Entry 6Z8K (electron microscopy, 3.02 A resolution); this record covers chains P and A of the 6 polymer chains in the assembly.

Chain P:
Molecule: La Crosse virus 3' vRNA (1-16)
Sequence (16 nucleotides; row label = number of the first residue in the row):
     1 UUGGUAGUAC ACUACU
Disordered / not traced: 1-6

Chain A:
Name: RNA-directed RNA polymerase L
Source organism: La Crosse orthobunyavirus
Notes: EC 2.7.7.48, 3.1.-.-
Reference sequence: A5HC98 (L_BUNLC); numbering as in UniProt (aligned over 1-2263)
Amino-acid sequence (2285 residues; row label = number of the first residue in the row; numbers below 1 keep their minus sign (Met-21 is residue -21)):
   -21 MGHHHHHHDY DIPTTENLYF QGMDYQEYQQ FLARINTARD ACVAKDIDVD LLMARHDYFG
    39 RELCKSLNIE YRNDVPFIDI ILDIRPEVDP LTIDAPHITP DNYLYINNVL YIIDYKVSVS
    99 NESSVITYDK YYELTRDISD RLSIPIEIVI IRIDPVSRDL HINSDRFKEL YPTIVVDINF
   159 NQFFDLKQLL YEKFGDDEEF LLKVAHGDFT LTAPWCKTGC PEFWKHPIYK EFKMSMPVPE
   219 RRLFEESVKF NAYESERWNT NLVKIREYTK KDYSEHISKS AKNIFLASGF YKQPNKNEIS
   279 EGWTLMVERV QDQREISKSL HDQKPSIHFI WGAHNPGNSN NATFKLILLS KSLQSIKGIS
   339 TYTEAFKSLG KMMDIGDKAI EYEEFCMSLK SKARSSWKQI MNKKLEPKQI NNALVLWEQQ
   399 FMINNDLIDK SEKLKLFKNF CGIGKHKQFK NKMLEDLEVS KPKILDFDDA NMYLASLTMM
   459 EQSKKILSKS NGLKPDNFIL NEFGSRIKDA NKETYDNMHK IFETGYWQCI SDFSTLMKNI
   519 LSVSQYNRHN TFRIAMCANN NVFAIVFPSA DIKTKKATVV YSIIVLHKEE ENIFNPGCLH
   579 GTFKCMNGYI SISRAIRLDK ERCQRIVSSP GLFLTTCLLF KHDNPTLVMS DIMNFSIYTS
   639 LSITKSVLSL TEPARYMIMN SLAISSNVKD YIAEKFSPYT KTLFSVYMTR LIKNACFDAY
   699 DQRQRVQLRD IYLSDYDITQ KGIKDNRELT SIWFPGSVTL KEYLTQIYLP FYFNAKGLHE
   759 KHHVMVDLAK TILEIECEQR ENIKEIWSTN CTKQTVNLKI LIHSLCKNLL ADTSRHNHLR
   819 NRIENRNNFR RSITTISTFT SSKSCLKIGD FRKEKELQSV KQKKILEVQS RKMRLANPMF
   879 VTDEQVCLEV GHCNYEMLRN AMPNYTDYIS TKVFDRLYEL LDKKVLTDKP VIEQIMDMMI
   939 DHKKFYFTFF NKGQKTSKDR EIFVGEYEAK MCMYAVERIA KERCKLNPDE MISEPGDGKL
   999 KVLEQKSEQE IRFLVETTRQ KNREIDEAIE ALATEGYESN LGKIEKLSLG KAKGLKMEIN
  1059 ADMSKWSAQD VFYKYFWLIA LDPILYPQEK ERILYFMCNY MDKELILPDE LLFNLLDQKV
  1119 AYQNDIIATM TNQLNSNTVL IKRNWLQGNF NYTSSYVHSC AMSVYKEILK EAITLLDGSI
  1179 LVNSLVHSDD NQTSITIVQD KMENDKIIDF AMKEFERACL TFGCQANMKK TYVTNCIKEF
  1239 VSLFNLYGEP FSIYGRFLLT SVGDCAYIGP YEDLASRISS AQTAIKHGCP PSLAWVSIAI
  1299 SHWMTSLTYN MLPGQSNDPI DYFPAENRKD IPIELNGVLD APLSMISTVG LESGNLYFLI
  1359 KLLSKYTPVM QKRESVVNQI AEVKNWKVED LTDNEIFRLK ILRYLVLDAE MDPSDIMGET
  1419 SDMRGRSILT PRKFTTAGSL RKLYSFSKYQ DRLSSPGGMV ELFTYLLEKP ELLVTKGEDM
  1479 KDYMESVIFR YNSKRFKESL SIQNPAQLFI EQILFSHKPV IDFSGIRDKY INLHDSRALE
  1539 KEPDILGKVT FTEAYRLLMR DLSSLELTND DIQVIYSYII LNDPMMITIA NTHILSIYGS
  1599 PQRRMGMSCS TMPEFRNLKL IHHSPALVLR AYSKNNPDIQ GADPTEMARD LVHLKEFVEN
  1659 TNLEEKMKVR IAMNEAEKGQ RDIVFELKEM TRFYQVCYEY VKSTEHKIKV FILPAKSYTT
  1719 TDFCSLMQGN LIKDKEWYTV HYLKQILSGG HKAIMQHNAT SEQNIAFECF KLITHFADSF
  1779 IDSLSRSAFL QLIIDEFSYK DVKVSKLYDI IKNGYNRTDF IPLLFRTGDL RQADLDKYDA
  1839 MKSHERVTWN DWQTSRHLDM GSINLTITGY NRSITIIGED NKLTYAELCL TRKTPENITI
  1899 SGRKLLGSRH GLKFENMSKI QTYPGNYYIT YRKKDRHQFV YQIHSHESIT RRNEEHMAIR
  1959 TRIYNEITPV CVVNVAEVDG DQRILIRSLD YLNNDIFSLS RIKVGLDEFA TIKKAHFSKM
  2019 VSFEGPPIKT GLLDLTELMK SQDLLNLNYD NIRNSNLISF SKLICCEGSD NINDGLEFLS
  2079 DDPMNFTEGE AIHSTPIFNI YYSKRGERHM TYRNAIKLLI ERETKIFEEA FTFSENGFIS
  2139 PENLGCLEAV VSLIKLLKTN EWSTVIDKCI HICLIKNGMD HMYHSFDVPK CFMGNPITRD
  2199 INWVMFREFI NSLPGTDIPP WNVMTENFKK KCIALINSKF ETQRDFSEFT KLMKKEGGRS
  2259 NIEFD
Disordered / not traced: -21 to 0, 424-437, 547-554, 871-891, 1029-1038, 1531-1543, 1637-1641, 1702-1703, 1851-1860, 1920-1923, 2239-2244, 2252-2263
Differences from the reference sequence: initiating methionine (-21); expression tag (-20 to 0)
Metal / ion sites: Mg2+: Asp1188, Glu1237; Zn2+: Cys2064, Asp2178, His2182
UniProt features mapped onto this chain:
  - binding site (Mn(2+)): His34, Asp52, Asp79, Asp92, Tyr93
  - binding site (Mg(2+)): Asp1188
  - binding site (Zn(2+)): Cys2064, His2169, Asp2178, His2182
  - mutagenesis: His34 (H34A: Complete loss of nuclease activity), Asp52 (D52A: Complete loss of nuclease activity), Asp79 (D79A: Complete loss of nuclease activity), Asp92 (D92A: Complete loss of nuclease activity), Lys94 (K94A: Complete loss of nuclease activity)
Reported in the primary citation:
  - Mg2+ coordination: Asp1188, Glu1237
  - binding site for La Crosse virus 3' vRNA (1-16) (chain P): Arg958, Gln1145, Tyr1696
  - binding site for La Crosse virus 5' vRNA 1-10: Ile960, Asn1149
  - conformationally variable residues (loop rearrangement): Val1404 to Arg1424, Tyr1696, Lys1750 to Met1753, Ile1752 to Gln1761

How chain P and chain A interact:
Contacting residue pairs (34):
  G7(P) with Val1472(A), sugar contact; Lys1474(A), sugar contact; Tyr1696(A), hydrogen bond to the phosphate
  U8(P) with Thr838(A), phosphate contact
  A9(P) with Ser840(A), hydrogen bond to the phosphate; Phe1494(A), phosphate contact; Ser1497(A), hydrogen bond to the phosphate
  C10(P) with Cys1263(A), sugar contact; Ala1264(A), hydrogen bond to the sugar; Ser1497(A), hydrogen bond to the phosphate
  A11(P) with Asp1262(A), sugar contact
  C12(P) with Thr1258(A), phosphate contact
  U13(P) with Lys754(A), salt bridge to the phosphate; Lys953(A), salt bridge to the phosphate; Arg1254(A), hydrogen bond to the phosphate; Phe1255(A), sugar contact; Thr1258(A), phosphate contact
  A14(P) with Tyr750(A), hydrogen bond to the phosphate; Val1239(A), sugar contact; Ser1240(A), sugar contact; Arg1254(A), salt bridge to the phosphate
  C15(P) with His1185(A), hydrogen bond to the sugar; Ser1186(A), hydrogen bond to the sugar; Asp1187(A), phosphate contact; Val1239(A), sugar contact; Ser1240(A), phosphate contact
  U16(P) with Lys950(A), base contact; Arg958(A), base contact; Trp1064(A), phosphate contact; Gln1145(A), sugar contact; Gly1146(A), hydrogen bond to the base; Asn1149(A), hydrogen bond to the sugar; Ser1186(A), sugar contact; Asp1187(A), phosphate contact
Also at the interface, not in a pair above, chain A (31 interface residues in all): Ile960, Thr1473, Arg1488, Gln1693

Overview:
10 residues of chain P and 31 residues of chain A are in contact, with 11 hydrogen bonds and 3 salt bridges.
Polar contacts include U16(P)-Gly1146(A), C10(P)-Ala1264(A) and C15(P)-His1185(A). The paper reports a binding
site for La Crosse virus 3' vRNA (1-16) (chain P) at Arg958(A), Gln1145(A) and Tyr1696(A); a binding site for
La Crosse virus 5' vRNA 1-10 at Ile960(A) and Asn1149(A).
Here chain P is La Crosse virus 3' vRNA (1-16) and chain A is RNA-directed RNA polymerase L (La Crosse
orthobunyavirus). Entry 6Z8K (La Crosse virus polymerase at elongation mimicking stage) was determined by
electron microscopy (same publication as 6Z6B and 6Z6G).
